Entry 8H9P (electron microscopy, 3.02 A resolution); this record covers chains C and F of the 8 polymer chains in the assembly.

Chain C:
Name: ATP synthase subunit alpha, mitochondrial
From: Homo sapiens
Reference sequence: P25705 (ATPA_HUMAN); residues 1-510 here correspond to UniProt positions 44-553 (UniProt number = residue number + 43)
Sequence (510 residues; row label = number of the first residue in the row):
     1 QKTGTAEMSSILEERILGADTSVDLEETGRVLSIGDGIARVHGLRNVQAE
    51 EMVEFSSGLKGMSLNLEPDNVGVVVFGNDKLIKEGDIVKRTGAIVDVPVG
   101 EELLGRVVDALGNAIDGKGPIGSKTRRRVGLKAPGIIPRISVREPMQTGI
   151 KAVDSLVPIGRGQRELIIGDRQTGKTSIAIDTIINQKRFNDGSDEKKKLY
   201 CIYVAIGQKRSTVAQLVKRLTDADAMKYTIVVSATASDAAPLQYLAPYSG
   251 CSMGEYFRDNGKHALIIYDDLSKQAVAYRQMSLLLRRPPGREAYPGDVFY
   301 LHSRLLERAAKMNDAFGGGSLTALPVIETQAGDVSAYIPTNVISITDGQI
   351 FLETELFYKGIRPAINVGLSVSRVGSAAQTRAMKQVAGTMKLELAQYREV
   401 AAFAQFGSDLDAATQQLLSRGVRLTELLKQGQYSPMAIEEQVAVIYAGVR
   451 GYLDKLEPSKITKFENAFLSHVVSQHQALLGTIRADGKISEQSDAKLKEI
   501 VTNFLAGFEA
Not modelled in the structure: 1-23, 402-416, 509-510
Metal / ion sites: Mg2+: Thr176 (together with ATP)
Small-molecule neighbours: ATP (adenosine-5'-triphosphate): Asp170, Arg171, Gln172, Thr173, Gly174, Lys175, Thr176, Ser177, Phe357, Arg362, Pro363, Gln430, Gly431, Gln432

Chain F:
Name: ATP synthase subunit beta, mitochondrial
From: Homo sapiens
Reference sequence: P06576 (ATPB_HUMAN); residues 1-482 here correspond to UniProt positions 48-529 (UniProt number = residue number + 47)
Sequence (482 residues; numbered 1 to 482; the number before each row is that of its first residue):
     1 AQTSPSPKAGAATGRIVAVIGAVVDVQFDEGLPPILNALEVQGRETRLVL
    51 EVAQHLGESTVRTIAMDGTEGLVRGQKVLDSGAPIKIPVGPETLGRIMNV
   101 IGEPIDERGPIKTKQFAPIHAEAPEFMEMSVEQEILVTGIKVVDLLAPYA
   151 KGGKIGLFGGAGVGKTVLIMELINNVAKAHGGYSVFAGVGERTREGNDLY
   201 HEMIESGVINLKDATSKVALVYGQMNEPPGARARVALTGLTVAEYFRDQE
   251 GQDVLLFIDNIFRFTQAGSEVSALLGRIPSAVGYQPTLATDMGTMQERIT
   301 TTKKGSITSVQAIYVPADDLTDPAPATTFAHLDATTVLSRAIAELGIYPA
   351 VDPLDSTSRIMDPNIVGSEHYDVARGVQKILQDYKSLQDIIAILGMDELS
   401 EEDKLTVSRARKIQRFLSQPFQVAEVFTGHMGKLVPLKETIKGFQQILAG
   451 EYDHLPEQAFYMVGPIEEAVAKADKLAEEHSS
Not modelled in the structure: 1-11, 478-482
Metal / ion sites: Mg2+: Thr166 (together with ADP)
Small-molecule neighbours:
  - ADP (adenosine-5'-diphosphate): Gly160, Ala161, Gly162, Val163, Gly164, Lys165, Thr166, Val167, Arg192, Glu195, Tyr348, Phe421, Ala424, Phe427, Thr428, Met462
  - ATP (adenosine-5'-triphosphate): Ser358, Arg359, Met361, Tyr371
Curated features (UniProtKB/Swiss-Prot):
  - binding site (ADP): Gly162, Val163, Gly164, Lys165, Thr166, Val167
  - binding site (ATP): Gly162, Gly164, Lys165, Thr166, Val167, Arg192
  - binding site (phosphate): Gly162, Val163, Gly164, Lys165, Thr166
  - binding site (Mg(2+)): Thr166, Glu191
  - modified residue: Lys77 (N6-acetyllysine), Lys86 (N6-acetyllysine), Lys114 (N6-acetyllysine), Lys151 (N6-acetyllysine), Lys212 (N6-acetyllysine), Lys217 (N6-acetyllysine), Thr265 (Phosphothreonine), Ser368 (Phosphoserine), Lys379 (N6-acetyllysine), Ser386 (Phosphoserine), Lys433 (N6-acetyllysine), Lys438 (N6-acetyllysine), Lys475 (N6-acetyllysine), Ser482 (Phosphoserine)
  - glycosylation: Ser59 (O-linked (GlcNAc) serine)

How chain C and chain F interact:
Pairs across the interface - 69 pairs, chain C then chain F:
  Leu32(C) - Gly57(F)
  Ser33(C) - His55(F)  hydrogen bond (side chain-backbone)
  Ile34(C) - Gln54(F)
  Ile34(C) - His55(F)  hydrogen bond (backbone-backbone)
  Asp36(C) - Gln54(F)  hydrogen bond
  Asp36(C) - Arg277(F)  salt bridge
  Asp79(C) - Ile35(F)
  Lys80(C) - Ile35(F)
  Lys83(C) - Leu32(F)
  Lys83(C) - Pro34(F)
  Lys83(C) - His55(F)
  Glu84(C) - Leu32(F)
  Glu84(C) - His55(F)  hydrogen bond (backbone-side chain)
  Glu84(C) - Gly57(F)
  Ile115(C) - Phe126(F)
  Ile115(C) - Met127(F)
  Asp116(C) - Met127(F)
  Gly117(C) - Met127(F)
  Arg171(C) - Leu320(F)
  Arg171(C) - Phe329(F)
  Arg171(C) - Asp355(F)  salt bridge
  Gln172(C) - Thr357(F)  hydrogen bond
  Lys209(C) - Glu297(F)
  Lys209(C) - Ala330(F)
  Lys209(C) - His331(F)
  Lys209(C) - Leu332(F)
  Lys209(C) - Asp333(F)  salt bridge
  Arg210(C) - Pro124(F)  hydrogen bond (side chain-backbone)
  Arg210(C) - Glu125(F)
  Arg210(C) - Phe126(F)
  Arg210(C) - Glu297(F)  hydrogen bond (backbone-side chain)
  Thr212(C) - Arg359(F)  hydrogen bond
  Val213(C) - Phe126(F)  hydrophobic
  Ala214(C) - Phe126(F)
  Ala214(C) - Met129(F)  hydrophobic
  Ala214(C) - Val131(F)  hydrophobic
  Gln215(C) - Val131(F)
  Gln215(C) - Gln133(F)
  Lys218(C) - Val131(F)
  Ala236(C) - Gly293(F)
  Ala236(C) - His331(F)
  Ser237(C) - Glu297(F)
  Arg279(C) - Ala281(F)
  Gln280(C) - Pro286(F)
  Gln280(C) - Thr287(F)
  Gln280(C) - Thr290(F)  hydrogen bond
  Leu283(C) - Ile278(F)  hydrophobic
  Leu283(C) - Ser280(F)
  Leu283(C) - Pro286(F)  hydrophobic
  Leu284(C) - Pro286(F)  hydrophobic
  Leu284(C) - Thr287(F)
  Arg286(C) - Ile278(F)
  Glu292(C) - Ala281(F)
  Ala293(C) - Ser280(F)
  Gln330(C) - Thr321(F)
  Gln330(C) - Ala326(F)
  Ala331(C) - Thr321(F)
  Glu355(C) - Gln382(F)
  Tyr358(C) - Leu354(F)
  Tyr358(C) - Ser356(F)
  Tyr358(C) - Thr357(F)
  Tyr358(C) - Gln378(F)
  Tyr358(C) - Lys379(F)
  Tyr358(C) - Gln382(F)
  Lys359(C) - Lys379(F)
  Lys359(C) - Gln382(F)
  Lys359(C) - Asp383(F)
  Lys359(C) - Ser386(F)  hydrogen bond
  Arg362(C) - Arg375(F)
Interface residues without a listed pair, chain C (53 interface residues in all): Gly35, Asn78, Ile82, Val107, Gln208, Ser211, Val217, Asp238, Ala240, Gln243, Lys273, Val276, Arg287, Pro289, Glu328, Phe357, Lys429, Gln432
Interface residues without a listed pair, chain F (56 interface residues in all): Leu36, Ala53, Leu56, Glu58, Ser59, Glu122, Ala123, Lys154, Gly276, Pro279, Ala289, Thr294, Thr300, Thr335, Asp362

Overview:
The interface between chain C and chain F involves 53 residues on one side and 56 on the other; the contacts
include 10 hydrogen bonds and 3 salt bridges. Polar contacts include Asp36(C)-Arg277(F), Arg171(C)-Asp355(F)
and Lys209(C)-Asp333(F). ATP is bound between chain C and chain F.
Here chain C is ATP synthase subunit alpha, mitochondrial and chain F is ATP synthase subunit beta,
mitochondrial, both from Homo sapiens. Entry 8H9P (Human ATP synthase F1 domain, state 3b) was determined by
electron microscopy (same publication as 8H9E, 8H9I and 8H9L).
